PDB entry 5DOR | X-ray diffraction, 2.50 A resolution | chains A and B

[Chain A (and B)]
Protein: Integrase
Organism: Enterobacteria phage P2
Notes: fragment: Catalytic domain; chain B of this document is another copy of the same molecule, construct and numbering; everything in this record applies to it too
UniProt: P36932 (VINT_BPP2); residues 162-337 here = UniProt positions 162-337
Amino-acid sequence (176 residues; each row starts with the number of its first residue):
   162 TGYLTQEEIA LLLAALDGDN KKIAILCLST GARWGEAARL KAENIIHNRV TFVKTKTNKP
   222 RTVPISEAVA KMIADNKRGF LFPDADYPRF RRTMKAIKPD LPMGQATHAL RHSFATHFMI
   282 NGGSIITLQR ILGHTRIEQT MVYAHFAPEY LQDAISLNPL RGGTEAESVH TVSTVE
Disordered / not traced: 217-218, 237-239, 329-337 (chain B: 216-219, 237-239, 330-337)
UniProt features mapped onto this chain:
  - active site: Arg194, Lys217, His269, Arg272, His295, Tyr304 (O-(3'-phospho-DNA)-tyrosine intermediate)

[Chain A / chain B interface]
Pairs across the interface - 82 pairs, chain A then chain B:
  Gln167(A) - Pro320(B)  hydrogen bond (side chain-backbone)
  Ile170(A) - Pro320(B)  hydrophobic
  Ala171(A) - Ala327(B)  hydrophobic
  Ile186(A) - Leu321(B)
  Ile186(A) - Thr325(B)
  Leu189(A) - Asn319(B)
  Leu189(A) - Pro320(B)
  Leu189(A) - Leu321(B)  hydrophobic
  Ser190(A) - Ala315(B)
  Ser190(A) - Asn319(B)  hydrogen bond (backbone-side chain)
  Ser190(A) - Leu321(B)
  Arg210(A) - Gln313(B)
  Thr223(A) - Leu312(B)
  Val224(A) - Ala315(B)  hydrophobic
  Pro225(A) - Leu312(B)
  Pro225(A) - Gln313(B)
  Pro225(A) - Ile316(B)
  Ile226(A) - Ile316(B)
  Ser227(A) - Ile316(B)
  Ser227(A) - Gly323(B)  hydrogen bond (side chain-backbone)
  Val230(A) - Gly324(B)
  Met233(A) - Thr325(B)  hydrogen bond
  Phe275(A) - Ala315(B)
  Phe275(A) - Pro320(B)
  His278(A) - Leu318(B)
  His278(A) - Pro320(B)
  Phe279(A) - Asp314(B)
  Phe279(A) - Ala315(B)
  Phe279(A) - Leu318(B)
  Asn282(A) - Leu318(B)  hydrogen bond (side chain-backbone)
  Asn282(A) - Arg322(B)
  Gly284(A) - Leu318(B)
  Ile286(A) - Ile286(B)  hydrophobic
  Ile287(A) - Met280(B)  hydrophobic
  Ile287(A) - Ile286(B)  hydrophobic
  Ile287(A) - Ala308(B)  hydrophobic
  Ile287(A) - Glu310(B)
  Thr288(A) - Pro309(B)
  Thr288(A) - Glu310(B)
  Thr288(A) - Tyr311(B)
  Arg291(A) - Glu310(B)  salt bridge
  Ile292(A) - Ala315(B)  hydrophobic
  Ile298(A) - Met302(B)  hydrophobic
  Glu299(A) - Glu299(B)
  Met302(A) - Ile287(B)  hydrophobic
  Ala305(A) - Ile287(B)  hydrophobic
  Glu310(A) - Thr288(B)
  Glu310(A) - Arg291(B)  salt bridge
  Tyr311(A) - Thr288(B)
  Leu312(A) - Pro225(B)
  Gln313(A) - Pro225(B)
  Asp314(A) - Phe279(B)
  Ala315(A) - Ser190(B)
  Ala315(A) - Val224(B)  hydrophobic
  Ala315(A) - Phe275(B)
  Ala315(A) - Phe279(B)
  Ala315(A) - Ile292(B)  hydrophobic
  Ile316(A) - Pro225(B)
  Ile316(A) - Ile226(B)
  Ile316(A) - Ser227(B)
  Leu318(A) - His278(B)
  Leu318(A) - Phe279(B)
  Leu318(A) - Asn282(B)  hydrogen bond (backbone-side chain)
  Leu318(A) - Gly283(B)
  Leu318(A) - Gly284(B)
  Asn319(A) - Leu189(B)
  Asn319(A) - Ser190(B)
  Asn319(A) - Phe275(B)
  Pro320(A) - Gln167(B)  hydrogen bond (backbone-side chain)
  Pro320(A) - Ile170(B)  hydrophobic
  Pro320(A) - Leu189(B)
  Pro320(A) - His278(B)
  Leu321(A) - Ile186(B)
  Leu321(A) - Leu189(B)  hydrophobic
  Leu321(A) - Ser190(B)
  Arg322(A) - Asn282(B)  hydrogen bond
  Gly323(A) - Ser227(B)  hydrogen bond (backbone-side chain)
  Gly324(A) - Val230(B)
  Thr325(A) - Ile186(B)
  Thr325(A) - Met233(B)  hydrogen bond
  Glu326(A) - Leu174(B)
  Glu328(A) - Gln167(B)
Interface residues without a listed pair, chain A (50 interface residues in all): Leu174, Ser274, Gly283, Gln290, Ala327
Interface residues without a listed pair, chain B (50 interface residues in all): Lys182, Ser274, Ile298, Ala305, Glu326, Glu328

[In short]
Chain A and chain B each contribute 50 residues to their interface, with 10 hydrogen bonds and 2 salt bridges.
Among the polar pairs are Arg291(A)-Glu310(B), Gln167(A)-Pro320(B) and Ser190(A)-Asn319(B). UniProt lists 6
active-site residues on chain A.
Both chains are Integrase (Enterobacteria phage P2). Entry 5DOR (P2 Integrase catalytic domain in space group
P21) was determined by X-ray diffraction.
